PDB entry 8ABF | electron microscopy, 2.30 A resolution | chains P and O of the 20 polymer chains in the assembly

# Chain P
Molecule: Cytochrome b-c1 complex subunit Rieske, mitochondrial
Source organism: Yarrowia lipolytica
Notes: EC 7.1.1.8
Reference sequence: Q6CI02 (Q6CI02_YARLI); residues 1-225 here = UniProt positions 1-225
Chain sequence (225 residues; each row starts with the number of its first residue):
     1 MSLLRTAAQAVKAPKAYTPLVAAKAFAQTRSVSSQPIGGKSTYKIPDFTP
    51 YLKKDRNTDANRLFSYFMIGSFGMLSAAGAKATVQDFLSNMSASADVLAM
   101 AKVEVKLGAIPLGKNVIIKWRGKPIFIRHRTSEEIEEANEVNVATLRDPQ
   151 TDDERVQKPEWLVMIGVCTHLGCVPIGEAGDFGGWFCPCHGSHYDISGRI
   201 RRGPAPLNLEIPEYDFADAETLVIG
Unresolved in the structure: 1-38, 225
Disulfide bonds: Cys-173/Cys-189
Metal / ion sites: 2Fe-2S cluster Fe: Cys-168, His-170, Cys-187, His-190
Residues lining bound ligands:
  - 2Fe-2S cluster (FES): Cys-168, His-170, Leu-171, Gly-172, Cys-173, Cys-187, Cys-189, His-190, Gly-191, Ser-192, Pro-204
  - 1,2-diacyl-sn-glycero-3-phosphocholine (PC1): Tyr-66, Ile-69, Gly-73, Ser-76, Ala-77, Ala-80
  - phosphatidylethanolamine (PTY), molecule 1: Ile-69, Phe-72, Gly-73, Ser-76
  - phosphatidylethanolamine (PTY), molecule 2: Gly-79, Ala-80, Lys-81, Ala-82, Thr-83, Val-84, Gln-85, Asp-86

# Chain O
Molecule: YALI0A17468p
Source organism: Yarrowia lipolytica
Reference sequence: Q6CGP7 (Q6CGP7_YARLI); residues 1-330 here = UniProt positions 1-330
Chain sequence (330 residues; each row starts with the number of its first residue):
     1 MRRRRIGVWPENRRVSRLWVSLSPRSCVTCPVPTNQNPPINNHHTPILTQ
    51 MFKAIPLRQALLGISSAVCAGATTTYYYTTKAEAMTAAEHGLHPAEYPWP
   101 QNGMLSTFDHASLRRGYQVYKEVCAACHSLDRIAWRNLVGVTHTTDEAKA
   151 FAEELEYDDEPDDEGNPRKRPGKLADYIPGPYPNEQAARAANQGALPPDL
   201 SLIAKARHGGADYIFALLTGYPDEPPAGVVLAPGMNYNPYFPGGGIGMAR
   251 TLFDGVVEYEDGTPATTSQMAKDVAAFLTWAAEPEHDERKKLGLKAIIVI
   301 SAMLGLSVYIKKFKWSPIKNRKFIYNPPKN
Unresolved in the structure: 1-84, 329-330
Metal / ion sites: heme c Fe: His-128, Met-248
Residues lining bound ligands:
  - heme c (HEC): Val-119, Val-123, Cys-124, Cys-127, His-128, Asn-192, Ala-195, Leu-196, Pro-197, Pro-198, Leu-200, Ile-203, Arg-207, Tyr-213, Ile-214, Leu-217, Leu-218, Phe-241, Ile-246, Gly-247, Met-248, Thr-251, Leu-252, Val-274, Leu-278
  - phosphatidylethanolamine (PTY): Leu-292, Lys-295, Ala-296, Val-299, Ile-300

# Interface between chain P and chain O
Residue-residue contacts - 32 pairs, chain P then chain O:
  Gly-39(P) / Asn-326(O)
  Lys-40(P) / Asn-326(O)  hydrogen bond (backbone-side chain)
  Ser-41(P) / Ile-324(O)
  Thr-42(P) / Asn-326(O)
  Lys-44(P) / Ile-324(O)
  Pro-46(P) / Lys-322(O)
  Pro-46(P) / Ile-324(O)  hydrophobic
  Asp-47(P) / Lys-322(O)
  Phe-48(P) / Asn-320(O)
  Phe-48(P) / Lys-322(O)
  Tyr-51(P) / Asn-320(O)
  Tyr-51(P) / Lys-322(O)  hydrogen bond
  Phe-64(P) / Tyr-309(O)
  Ser-65(P) / Tyr-309(O)
  Ser-65(P) / Phe-313(O)
  Met-68(P) / Leu-306(O)  hydrophobic
  Met-68(P) / Tyr-309(O)  hydrophobic
  Met-68(P) / Ile-310(O)
  Ser-71(P) / Leu-306(O)
  Phe-72(P) / Met-303(O)
  Phe-72(P) / Leu-306(O)
  Phe-72(P) / Ser-307(O)
  Phe-72(P) / Ile-310(O)  hydrophobic
  Leu-75(P) / Ala-302(O)  hydrophobic
  Leu-75(P) / Met-303(O)  hydrophobic
  Leu-75(P) / Leu-306(O)  hydrophobic
  Ser-76(P) / Met-303(O)
  Ala-95(P) / Arg-136(O)
  Asp-96(P) / Arg-136(O)
  Ala-99(P) / Arg-136(O)
  Ala-99(P) / Ala-175(O)  hydrophobic
  Met-100(P) / Ala-175(O)  hydrophobic
Other interface residues (no listed pair), chain P (22 interface residues in all): Ile-69, Lys-106
Other interface residues (no listed pair), chain O (17 interface residues in all): Pro-171, Lys-173, Val-299, Tyr-325

# Summary
The interface between chain P and chain O involves 22 residues on one side and 17 on the other, with 2
hydrogen bonds. Among the polar pairs are Lys-40(P)/Asn-326(O) and Tyr-51(P)/Lys-322(O). One
phosphatidylethanolamine molecule is bound between chain P and chain O.
Here chain P is Cytochrome b-c1 complex subunit Rieske, mitochondrial and chain O is YALI0A17468p, both from
Yarrowia lipolytica. Entry 8ABF (Complex III2 from Yarrowia lipolytica, oxidised with ferricyanide,
int-position) was determined by electron microscopy, deposited together with 8AB6, 8AB7, 8AB8, 8AB9, 8ABA,
8ABB and 11 further entries.
